4NEA - chains A and D of the 4 polymer chains in the assembly; structure by X-ray diffraction, 1.90 A resolution.

== Chain A (and D) ==
Name: Betaine aldehyde dehydrogenase
Source organism: Staphylococcus aureus subsp. aureus
Notes: EC 1.2.1.8; chain D of this document is another copy of the same molecule, construct and numbering; everything in this record applies to it too
Reference sequence: Q5HCU0 (Q5HCU0_STAAC); numbering as in UniProt (aligned over 1-496)
Amino-acid sequence (520 residues; row label = number of the first residue in the row; numbers below 1 keep their minus sign (Met-23 is residue -23)):
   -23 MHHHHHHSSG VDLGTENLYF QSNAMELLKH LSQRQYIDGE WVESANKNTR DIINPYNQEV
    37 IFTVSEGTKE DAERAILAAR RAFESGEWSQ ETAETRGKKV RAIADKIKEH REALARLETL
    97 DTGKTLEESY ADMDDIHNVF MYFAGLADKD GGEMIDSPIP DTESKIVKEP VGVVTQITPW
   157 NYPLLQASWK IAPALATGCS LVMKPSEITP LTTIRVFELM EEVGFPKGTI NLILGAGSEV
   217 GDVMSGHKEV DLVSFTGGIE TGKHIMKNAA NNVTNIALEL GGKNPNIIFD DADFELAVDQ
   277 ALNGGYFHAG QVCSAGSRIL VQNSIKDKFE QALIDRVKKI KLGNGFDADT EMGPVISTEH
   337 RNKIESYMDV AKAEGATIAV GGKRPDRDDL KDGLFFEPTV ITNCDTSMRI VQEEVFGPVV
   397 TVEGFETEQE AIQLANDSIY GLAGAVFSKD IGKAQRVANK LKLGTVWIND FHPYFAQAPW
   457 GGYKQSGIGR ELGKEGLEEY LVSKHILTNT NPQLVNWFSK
Disordered / not traced: -15 to -1 (chain D: -23 to -6)
Differences from the reference sequence: expression tag (-23 to 0)
Bound ions: K+ site 1: Ile29, Asp97, Ile184; K+ site 2: Lys224, Val226, Asn248, Thr250; K+ site 3: Val249, Asn251 (shared with 2 residues of chain C); K+ site 4: Lys460, Gly463 (shared with 2 residues of chain C); K+ site 5: Glu474, Leu477
Small-molecule neighbours: NAD (nicotinamide-adenine-dinucleotide): Ile153, Thr154, Pro155, Trp156, Asn157, Lys180, Pro181, Ser182, Glu183, Gly211, Ala212, Gly213, Ser214, Gly217, Asp218, Phe231, Thr232, Gly233, Gly234, Thr237, His240, Ile241, Glu255, Leu256, Gly257, Cys289, His336, Lys339, Glu390, Val391, Phe392
What the authors report for this chain:
  - catalytic residues: Glu255, Cys289 (by similarity / conservation)
  - conformationally variable residues (loop rearrangement, side-chain flip): Asp111, Asn157, Gln162, Val288 to Ser290, His448
  - K+ coordination: Val249
  - self-association interface (contacts with another copy of this molecule): Ile444 to Tyr459
  - specificity-determining residues: Ile28 (proposed by the authors, not directly observed)

== How chain A and chain D interact ==
Residue-residue contacts (30; chain A residue first):
  Thr68(A) - Ser133(D)
  Thr68(A) - Pro134(D)
  Ala69(A) - Asp132(D)
  Glu70(A) - Pro134(D)
  Gly127(A) - Met130(D)  hydrogen bond (backbone-backbone)
  Gly127(A) - Asp132(D)
  Gly128(A) - Glu129(D)
  Gly128(A) - Met130(D)  hydrogen bond (backbone-backbone)
  Glu129(A) - Lys125(D)
  Glu129(A) - Asp126(D)
  Glu129(A) - Gly128(D)
  Glu129(A) - Met130(D)
  Met130(A) - Gly127(D)  hydrogen bond (backbone-backbone)
  Met130(A) - Gly128(D)  hydrogen bond (backbone-backbone)
  Met130(A) - Glu129(D)
  Met130(A) - Met130(D)  hydrophobic
  Met130(A) - Lys141(D)
  Met130(A) - Ile142(D)
  Asp132(A) - Ala69(D)
  Asp132(A) - Gly127(D)
  Ser133(A) - Thr68(D)
  Pro134(A) - Thr68(D)
  Pro134(A) - Glu70(D)
  Glu139(A) - Lys141(D)  salt bridge
  Lys141(A) - Met130(D)
  Lys141(A) - Glu139(D)  salt bridge
  Ile142(A) - Met130(D)
  Ile427(A) - Gln431(D)
  Gln431(A) - Ile427(D)
  Gln431(A) - Gln431(D)
Interface residues without a listed pair, chain A (19 interface residues in all): Asp126, Ile135, Val143, Gly428
Interface residues without a listed pair, chain D (20 interface residues in all): Pro136, Val143, Gly428

== Summary ==
19 residues of chain A and 20 residues of chain D are in contact; the contacts include 4 hydrogen bonds and 2
salt bridges. Among the polar pairs are Glu139(A)-Lys141(D), Gly127(A)-Met130(D) and Gly128(A)-Met130(D).
Bound to chain A: NAD. The paper reports catalytic residues Glu255(A) and Cys289(A); K+ coordination by
Val249(A).
Chain A and chain D are both Betaine aldehyde dehydrogenase (Staphylococcus aureus subsp. aureus); the
structure, 1.90 Angstrom resolution crystal structure of betaine aldehyde dehydrogenase (betB) from
Staphylococcus aureus in complex with ..., was determined by X-ray diffraction (same publication as 4QTO,
4QN2, 4QJE, 4Q92 and 4NU9).
